Entry 7CX2 (electron microscopy, 2.80 A resolution); this record covers chains A and B of the 5 polymer chains in the assembly.

# Chain A
Molecule: Guanine nucleotide-binding protein G(s) subunit alpha isoforms short
Source organism: Homo sapiens
UniProt: P63092 (GNAS2_HUMAN); residue numbers follow UniProt; this construct covers 1-394
Sequence (394 residues; each row starts with the number of its first residue):
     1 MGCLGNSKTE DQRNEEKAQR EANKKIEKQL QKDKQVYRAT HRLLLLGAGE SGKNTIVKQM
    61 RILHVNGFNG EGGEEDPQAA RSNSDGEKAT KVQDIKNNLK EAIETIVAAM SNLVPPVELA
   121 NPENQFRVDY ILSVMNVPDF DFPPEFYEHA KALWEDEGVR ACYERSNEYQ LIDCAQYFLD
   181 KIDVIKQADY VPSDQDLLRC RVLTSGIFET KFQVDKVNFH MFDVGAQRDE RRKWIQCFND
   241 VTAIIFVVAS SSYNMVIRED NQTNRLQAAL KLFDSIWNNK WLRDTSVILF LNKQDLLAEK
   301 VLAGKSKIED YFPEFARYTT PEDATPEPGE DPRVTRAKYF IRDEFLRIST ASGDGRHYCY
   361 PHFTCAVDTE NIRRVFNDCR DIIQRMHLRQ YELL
Not modelled in the structure: 1-11, 61-204, 254-263, 394
Sequence notes: engineered mutation Asn54 (Ser in P63092), Ala226 (Gly in P63092), Ala268 (Glu in P63092), Lys271 (Asn in P63092), Asp274 (Lys in P63092), Lys280 (Arg in P63092), Asp284 (Thr in P63092), Thr285 (Ile in P63092)

# Chain B
Molecule: Guanine nucleotide-binding protein G(I)/G(S)/G(T) subunit beta-1
Source organism: Homo sapiens
UniProt: P62873 (GBB1_HUMAN); residues 2-340 here = UniProt positions 2-340
Sequence (358 residues; numbered -17 to 340; the number before each row is that of its first residue; numbers below 1 keep their minus sign (Met-17 is residue -17)):
   -17 MHHHHHHLEV LFQGPGSSQS ELDQLRQEAE QLKNQIRDAR KACADATLSQ ITNNIDPVGR
    43 IQMRTRRTLR GHLAKIYAMH WGTDSRLLVS ASQDGKLIIW DSYTTNKVHA IPLRSSWVMT
   103 CAYAPSGNYV ACGGLDNICS IYNLKTREGN VRVSRELAGH TGYLSCCRFL DDNQIVTSSG
   163 DTTCALWDIE TGQQTTTFTG HTGDVMSLSL APDTRLFVSG ACDASAKLWD VREGMCRQTF
   223 TGHESDINAI CFFPNGNAFA TGSDDATCRL FDLRADQELM TYSHDNIICG ITSVSFSKSG
   283 RLLLAGYDDF NCNVWDALKA DRAGVLAGHD NRVSCLGVTD DGMAVATGSW DSFLKIWN
Not modelled in the structure: -17 to 0
Sequence notes: initiating methionine (-17); expression tag (-16 to 1)
Curated features (UniProtKB/Swiss-Prot):
  - modified residue: Ser2 (N-acetylserine), His266 (Phosphohistidine)
  - natural variant: Leu30 (L30F: In MRD42; uncertain significance), Arg52 (R52G: In MRD42), Gly64 (G64V: In MRD42), Asp76 (D76E: In MRD42; D76G: In MRD42), Gly77 (G77S: In MRD42), Lys78 (K78R: In MRD42), Ile80 (I80N: In MRD42; I80T: In MRD42), His91 (H91R: In MRD42; uncertain significance), Ala92 (A92T: In MRD42), Pro94 (P94S: In MRD42), Leu95 (L95P: In MRD42), Arg96 (R96L: In MRD42), 5 further natural variant entries in UniProt

# Interface between chain A and chain B
Pairs across the interface (51):
  Gln19(A) with Asp83(B), hydrogen bond; Thr86(B), hydrogen bond; Asn88(B)
  Asn23(A) with Asn88(B), hydrogen bond; Lys89(B)
  Ile26(A) with Lys89(B); Ala92(B)
  Glu27(A) with Lys89(B), salt bridge
  Leu30(A) with Gly53(B); Lys89(B)
  Asp33(A) with Lys78(B), salt bridge
  Lys34(A) with Leu55(B)
  Tyr37(A) with Leu55(B), hydrophobic; Ala56(B); Asp76(B)
  Gly206(A) with Leu117(B); Asn119(B)
  Ile207(A) with Trp99(B); Leu117(B)
  Phe222(A) with Trp99(B), hydrophobic
  Ala226(A) with Asn119(B), hydrogen bond (backbone-side chain); Thr143(B)
  Gln227(A) with Leu117(B), hydrogen bond (side chain-backbone); Asn119(B), hydrogen bond; Tyr145(B), hydrogen bond (side chain-backbone)
  Arg228(A) with Gly162(B); Thr164(B); Asp186(B), salt bridge
  Arg232(A) with Cys204(B), hydrogen bond (side chain-backbone); Asp228(B), salt bridge
  Lys233(A) with Tyr145(B); Met188(B); Cys204(B), hydrogen bond; Asp228(B), salt bridge; Asn230(B)
  Trp234(A) with Leu117(B), hydrophobic; Tyr145(B)
  Gln236(A) with Tyr59(B), hydrogen bond (backbone-side chain); Arg314(B), hydrogen bond; Trp332(B)
  Cys237(A) with Lys57(B), hydrogen bond (backbone-side chain); Tyr59(B); Gln75(B); Trp99(B); Met101(B), hydrophobic
  Phe238(A) with Trp99(B), hydrophobic; Leu117(B), hydrophobic
  Asn239(A) with Lys57(B); Trp332(B)
  Trp281(A) with Asp290(B); Arg314(B)
Interface residues without a listed pair, chain A (28 interface residues in all): Arg20, Ala22, Glu230, Asp240, Val241, Lys280
Interface residues without a listed pair, chain B (35 interface residues in all): Ile80, His91, Asp118, Gly144, Thr184, Gly185

# In short
28 residues of chain A face 35 of chain B across their interface, with 12 hydrogen bonds and 5 salt bridges.
Polar pairs include Glu27(A)-Lys89(B), Asp33(A)-Lys78(B) and Arg228(A)-Asp186(B).
Chain A is Guanine nucleotide-binding protein G(s) subunit alpha isoforms short and chain B is Guanine
nucleotide-binding protein G(I)/G(S)/G(T) subunit beta-1, both from Homo sapiens; the structure, Cryo-EM
structure of the PGE2-bound EP2-Gs complex, was determined by electron microscopy (same publication as 7CX3
and 7CX4).
